Entry 8TH1 (X-ray diffraction, 1.80 A resolution); this record covers chains A and B of the 8 polymer chains in the assembly.

[Chain A (and B)]
Name: Ras GTPase-activating protein-binding protein 1
From: Homo sapiens
Notes: EC 3.6.4.12, 3.6.4.13; chain B of this document is another copy of the same molecule, construct and numbering; everything in this record applies to it too
UniProtKB: Q13283 (G3BP1_HUMAN); numbering as in UniProt (aligned over 1-139)
Chain sequence (164 residues; row label = number of the first residue in the row; numbers below 1 keep their minus sign (Met-24 is residue -24)):
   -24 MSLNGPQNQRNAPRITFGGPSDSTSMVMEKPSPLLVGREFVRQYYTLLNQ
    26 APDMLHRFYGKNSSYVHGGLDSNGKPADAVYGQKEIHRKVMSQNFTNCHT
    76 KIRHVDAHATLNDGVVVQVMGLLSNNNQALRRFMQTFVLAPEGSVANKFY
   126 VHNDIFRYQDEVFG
Disordered / not traced: -24 to 1, 119 (chain B: -24 to 5, 118)
Construct notes: expression tag (-24 to 0)
Curated features (UniProtKB/Swiss-Prot):
  - cross-link (Glycyl lysine isopeptide (Lys-Gly)): Lys36 (interchain with G-Cter in ubiquitin), Lys50 (interchain with G-Cter in ubiquitin), Lys59 (interchain with G-Cter in ubiquitin), Lys64 (interchain with G-Cter in ubiquitin), Lys76 (interchain with G-Cter in ubiquitin), Lys123 (interchain with G-Cter in ubiquitin)
  - natural variant: Arg78 (R78C: Found in a patient with a neurodevelopmental disorder; uncertain significance), Arg132 (R132I: Found in a patient with a neurodevelopmental disorder; uncertain significance)
  - mutagenesis: Phe15 (F15W: Decreased interaction with USP10), Phe33 (F33W: Abolished interaction with CAPRIN1 and ability to undergo liquid-liquid phase separation. Abolished interaction with USP10), Lys36 (K36R: In 10KR; abolished ubiquitination in response to heat shock, leading to decreased stress granule disassembly when associated with R-50, R-59, R-64, R-76, R-123, R-353, R-357, R-376 and R-393 ...), Lys50 (K50R: In 10KR; abolished ubiquitination in response to heat shock, leading to decreased stress granule disassembly when associated with R-36, R-59, R-64, R-76, R-123, R-353, R-357, R-376 and R-393 ...), Lys59 (K59R: In 10KR; abolished ubiquitination in response to heat shock, leading to decreased stress granule disassembly when associated with R-36, R-50, R-64, R-76, R-123, R-353, R-357, R-376 and R-393 ...), Lys64 (K64R: In 10KR; abolished ubiquitination in response to heat shock, leading to decreased stress granule disassembly when associated with R-36, R-50, R-59, R-76, R-123, R-353, R-357, R-376 and R-393 ...), Lys76 (K76R: In 10KR; abolished ubiquitination in response to heat shock, leading to decreased stress granule disassembly when associated with R-36, R-50, R-59, R-64, R-123, R-353, R-357, R-376 and R-393 ...), Lys123 (K123R: In 10KR; abolished ubiquitination in response to heat shock, leading to decreased stress granule disassembly when associated with R-36, R-50, R-59, R-64, R-76, R-353, R-357, R-376 and R-393 ...), Phe124 (F124W: Does not affect interaction with USP10)
Reported in the primary citation:
  - mutagenesis - F15W, F112A: increased binding to Nucleoprotein
  - mutagenesis - F33W (K_D_ = 1.92 uM): decreased binding to Nucleoprotein
  - mutagenesis - F15A, F124A: decreased expression
  - mutagenesis - F112A: abolished binding to FxFG-containing Nups
  - mutagenesis - F124W: unchanged binding to interactome
  - mutagenesis - F33W: abolished binding to nsP3449-473

[Interface between chain A and chain B]
Contacting residue pairs (13):
  Val2(A) with Tyr20(B); Thr21(B); Thr75(B)
  Met3(A) with Thr75(B), hydrogen bond (backbone-backbone); Lys76(B); Ile77(B), hydrogen bond (backbone-backbone)
  Glu4(A) with Arg13(B), salt bridge; Arg17(B), salt bridge; Ile77(B)
  Lys5(A) with Ile77(B), hydrogen bond (backbone-backbone); Arg78(B)
  Leu10(A) with Arg13(B)
  Arg13(A) with Leu10(B)
Other interface residues (no listed pair), chain A (7 interface residues in all): Leu9
Other interface residues (no listed pair), chain B (10 interface residues in all): Leu9

[In short]
The interface between chain A and chain B involves 7 residues on one side and 10 on the other; the contacts
include 3 hydrogen bonds and 2 salt bridges. Among the polar pairs are Glu4(A)-Arg13(B), Glu4(A)-Arg17(B) and
Met3(A)-Thr75(B). From the paper: F15W and F112A of chain A increase binding to Nucleoprotein; F15A and F124A
of chain A reduce expression; 6 substitutions were tested in all.
Chain A and chain B are both Ras GTPase-activating protein-binding protein 1 (Homo sapiens); the structure,
Crystal Structure of the G3BP1 NTF2-like domain bound to the IDR1 of SARS-CoV-2 nucleocapsid protein D3L ...,
was determined by X-ray diffraction, deposited together with 8TH5, 8TH6 and 8TH7.
